PDB entry 7STB | electron microscopy, 2.72 A resolution | chains A and B of the 10 polymer chains in the assembly

== Chain A ==
Protein: Checkpoint protein RAD24
Source organism: Saccharomyces cerevisiae (strain ATCC 204508 / S288c)
UniProtKB: P32641 (RAD24_YEAST); residues 1-659 here = UniProt positions 1-659
Sequence (696 residues; row label = number of the first residue in the row):
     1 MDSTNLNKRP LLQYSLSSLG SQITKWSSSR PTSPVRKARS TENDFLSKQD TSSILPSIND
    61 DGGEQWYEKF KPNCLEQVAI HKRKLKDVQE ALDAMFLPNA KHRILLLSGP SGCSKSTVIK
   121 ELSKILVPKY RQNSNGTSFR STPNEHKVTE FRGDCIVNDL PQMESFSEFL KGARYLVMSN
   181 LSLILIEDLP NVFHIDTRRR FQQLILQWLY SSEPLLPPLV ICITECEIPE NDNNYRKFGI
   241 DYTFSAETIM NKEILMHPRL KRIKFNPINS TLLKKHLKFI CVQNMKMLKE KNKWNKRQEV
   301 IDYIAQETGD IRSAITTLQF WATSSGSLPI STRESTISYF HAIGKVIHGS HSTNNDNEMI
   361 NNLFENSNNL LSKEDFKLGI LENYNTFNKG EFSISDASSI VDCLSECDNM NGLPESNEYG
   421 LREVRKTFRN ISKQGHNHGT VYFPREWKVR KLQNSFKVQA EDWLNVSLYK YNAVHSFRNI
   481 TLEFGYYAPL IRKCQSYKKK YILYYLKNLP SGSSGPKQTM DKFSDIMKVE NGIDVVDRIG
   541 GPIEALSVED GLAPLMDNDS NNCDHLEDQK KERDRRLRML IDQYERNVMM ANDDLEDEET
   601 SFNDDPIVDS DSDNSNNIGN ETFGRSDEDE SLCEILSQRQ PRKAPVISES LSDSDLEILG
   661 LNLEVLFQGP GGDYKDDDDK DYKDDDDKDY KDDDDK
Disordered / not traced: 1-62, 510-519, 548-564, 591-597, 612-696
Differences from the reference sequence: expression tag (660-696)
Curated features (UniProtKB/Swiss-Prot):
  - binding site (ATP): G109 to S116
  - modified residue (Phosphoserine): S652, S654
  - mutagenesis: K115 (K115E: Reduces NTP-binding and hydrolysis. Shows DNA damage sensitivity; K115R: No effect on NTP-binding and hydrolysis. Resistant to DNA damage)
Bound ions: Mg2+: S116, E187 (together with ATP-gamma-S)
Residues lining bound ligands: ATP-gamma-S (AGS; phosphothiophosphoric acid-adenylate ester): Y67, F70, K71, P72, Q77, V78, A79, P110, S111, G112, C113, S114, K115, S116, T117, E187, T224, H276, I311, R312, I315

== Chain B ==
Protein: Replication factor C subunit 4
Source organism: Saccharomyces cerevisiae (strain ATCC 204508 / S288c)
UniProtKB: P40339 (RFC4_YEAST); numbering as in UniProt (aligned over 1-323)
Sequence (323 residues; row label = number of the first residue in the row):
     1 MSKTLSLQLP WVEKYRPQVL SDIVGNKETI DRLQQIAKDG NMPHMIISGM PGIGKTTSVH
    61 CLAHELLGRS YADGVLELNA SDDRGIDVVR NQIKHFAQKK LHLPPGKHKI VILDEADSMT
   121 AGAQQALRRT MELYSNSTRF AFACNQSNKI IEPLQSRCAI LRYSKLSDED VLKRLLQIIK
   181 LEDVKYTNDG LEAIIFTAEG DMRQAINNLQ STVAGHGLVN ADNVFKIVDS PHPLIVKKML
   241 LASNLEDSIQ ILRTDLWKKG YSSIDIVTTS FRVTKNLAQV KESVRLEMIK EIGLTHMRIL
   301 EGVGTYLQLA SMLAKIHKLN NKA
Disordered / not traced: 1-6, 322-323
Curated features (UniProtKB/Swiss-Prot):
  - binding site (ATP): V12, V24, G49 to T57, N145, R203
Bound ions: Mg2+: T56 (together with ATP-gamma-S)
Residues lining bound ligands:
  - ATP-gamma-S (AGS; phosphothiophosphoric acid-adenylate ester), molecule 1: V12, Y15, R16, P17, D22, I23, V24, M50, P51, G52, I53, G54, K55, T56, T57, L166, R174, M202, R203, I206
  - ATP-gamma-S (AGS), molecule 2: R128, P153, R157

== How chain A and chain B interact ==
Residue-residue contacts (76):
  G63(A) - N41(B)
  G63(A) - R139(B)  hydrogen bond (backbone-side chain)
  Q65(A) - H44(B)
  S111(A) - E152(B)
  S111(A) - P153(B)
  E150(A) - R129(B)  salt bridge
  F151(A) - R129(B)  hydrogen bond (backbone-side chain)
  R152(A) - K94(B)
  R152(A) - R129(B)
  G153(A) - R90(B)
  D154(A) - R90(B)
  D154(A) - K94(B)  salt bridge
  I156(A) - R90(B)
  I156(A) - N91(B)
  Q162(A) - R90(B)
  D188(A) - R129(B)  salt bridge
  N191(A) - I86(B)
  F193(A) - A121(B)  hydrophobic
  F193(A) - G122(B)
  F193(A) - Q125(B)
  T224(A) - R128(B)
  C226(A) - P153(B)
  P229(A) - N148(B)
  P229(A) - K149(B)
  E230(A) - K149(B)  hydrogen bond (backbone-side chain)
  N231(A) - D117(B)
  N231(A) - S118(B)  hydrogen bond (side chain-backbone)
  N231(A) - M119(B)  hydrogen bond (side chain-backbone)
  N231(A) - T120(B)
  N233(A) - S118(B)  hydrogen bond (side chain-backbone)
  F244(A) - Q125(B)
  D310(A) - S156(B)  hydrogen bond
  R312(A) - S156(B)  hydrogen bond
  R312(A) - R157(B)
  S313(A) - S156(B)
  T316(A) - S156(B)
  F320(A) - R32(B)  hydrogen bond (backbone-side chain)
  F320(A) - L161(B)  hydrophobic
  T323(A) - R32(B)
  T323(A) - Q35(B)  hydrogen bond (backbone-side chain)
  S324(A) - R32(B)
  S324(A) - Q35(B)
  S325(A) - Q35(B)  hydrogen bond (backbone-side chain)
  S327(A) - E28(B)
  L328(A) - E28(B)
  L328(A) - R32(B)
  S331(A) - R162(B)  hydrogen bond
  R333(A) - E152(B)  salt bridge
  R333(A) - Q155(B)
  E334(A) - E152(B)
  E334(A) - Q155(B)
  S335(A) - E152(B)
  T336(A) - E152(B)  hydrogen bond (backbone-side chain)
  N355(A) - E282(B)
  D356(A) - E282(B)
  N357(A) - K275(B)
  N357(A) - E282(B)  hydrogen bond (backbone-side chain)
  N357(A) - R285(B)  hydrogen bond
  N361(A) - K275(B)  hydrogen bond
  E365(A) - Q146(B)
  E406(A) - K290(B)  salt bridge
  N409(A) - M297(B)
  M410(A) - M297(B)  hydrophobic
  L413(A) - M297(B)  hydrophobic
  E415(A) - F271(B)
  E415(A) - I289(B)
  E415(A) - I292(B)
  E415(A) - G293(B)  hydrogen bond (side chain-backbone)
  E415(A) - H296(B)  salt bridge
  E418(A) - K275(B)  salt bridge
  Y419(A) - L286(B)  hydrophobic
  Y419(A) - K290(B)
  R422(A) - R285(B)
  R422(A) - L286(B)
  E423(A) - L286(B)
  K426(A) - S283(B)
Other interface residues (no listed pair), chain A (60 interface residues in all): Y67, E187, E225, E227, I228, K291, G326, T332, N366, N411
Other interface residues (no listed pair), chain B (53 interface residues in all): I36, D39, P43, H108, S135, I151, C158, A159, I160, N276, L294, L300

== Summary ==
60 residues of chain A and 53 residues of chain B are in contact, with 17 hydrogen bonds and 7 salt bridges.
Polar pairs include E150(A)-R129(B), D154(A)-K94(B) and D188(A)-R129(B). One ATP-gamma-S molecule is bound
between chain A and chain B. Chain B binds ATP-gamma-S.
Chain A is Checkpoint protein RAD24 and chain B is Replication factor C subunit 4, both from Saccharomyces
cerevisiae (strain ATCC 204508 / S288c); the structure, Closed state of Rad24-RFC:9-1-1 bound to a 5' ss/dsDNA
junction, was determined by electron microscopy together with 7STE and 7ST9 from the same study.
